Entry 8VY8 (X-ray diffraction, 2.40 A resolution); this record covers chains B and A of the 8 polymer chains in the assembly.

# Chain B (and A)
Name: Alpha-bungarotoxin isoform V31
Organism: Bungarus multicinctus
Notes: chain A of this document is another copy of the same molecule, construct and numbering; everything in this record applies to it too
Reference sequence: P60616 (3L21V_BUNMU); residues 1-74 here correspond to UniProt positions 22-95 (UniProt number = residue number + 21)
Chain sequence (76 residues; numbered -1 to 74; the number before each row is that of its first residue; numbers below 1 keep their minus sign (Met-1 is residue -1)):
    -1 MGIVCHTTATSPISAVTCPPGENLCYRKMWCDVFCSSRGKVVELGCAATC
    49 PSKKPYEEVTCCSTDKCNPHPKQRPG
Unresolved in the structure: -1
Differences from the reference sequence: expression tag (-1 to 0)
Cystine bridges: Cys3-Cys23, Cys16-Cys44, Cys29-Cys33, Cys48-Cys59, Cys60-Cys65

# Chain B / chain A interface
Pairs across the interface (17; chain B residue first):
  Gly19(B) with Thr62(A)
  Asn21(B) with Ser61(A), hydrogen bond (side chain-backbone)
  Leu22(B) with Ser61(A)
  Ala45(B) with Ser61(A)
  Ala46(B) with Cys60(A); Ser61(A), hydrogen bond (backbone-side chain)
  Thr47(B) with Cys59(A)
  Cys48(B) with Cys59(A), hydrogen bond (backbone-backbone)
  Cys59(B) with Thr47(A); Cys48(A), hydrogen bond (backbone-backbone)
  Cys60(B) with Ala46(A); Thr47(A)
  Ser61(B) with Asn21(A), hydrogen bond (backbone-side chain); Leu22(A); Ala45(A); Ala46(A), hydrogen bond (side chain-backbone)
  Thr62(B) with Gly19(A)
Also at the interface, not in a pair above, chain B (12 interface residues in all): Glu20
Also at the interface, not in a pair above, chain A (12 interface residues in all): Glu20

# Overview
The chain B/chain A interface involves 12 residues from each chain; the contacts include 6 hydrogen bonds.
Among the polar pairs are Asn21(B)-Ser61(A), Ala46(B)-Ser61(A) and Cys48(B)-Cys59(A).
Chain B and chain A are both Alpha-bungarotoxin isoform V31 (Bungarus multicinctus); the structure,
Recombinant alpha bungarotoxin complexed with HAP peptide, was determined by X-ray diffraction.
